7W2Z - chains R and L of the 6 polymer chains in the assembly; structure by electron microscopy, 2.80 A resolution.

== Chain R ==
Molecule: Growth hormone secretagogue receptor type 1
From: Homo sapiens
UniProtKB: Q92847 (GHSR_HUMAN); residues 1-366 here = UniProt positions 1-366
Chain sequence (366 residues; numbered 1 to 366; the number before each row is that of its first residue):
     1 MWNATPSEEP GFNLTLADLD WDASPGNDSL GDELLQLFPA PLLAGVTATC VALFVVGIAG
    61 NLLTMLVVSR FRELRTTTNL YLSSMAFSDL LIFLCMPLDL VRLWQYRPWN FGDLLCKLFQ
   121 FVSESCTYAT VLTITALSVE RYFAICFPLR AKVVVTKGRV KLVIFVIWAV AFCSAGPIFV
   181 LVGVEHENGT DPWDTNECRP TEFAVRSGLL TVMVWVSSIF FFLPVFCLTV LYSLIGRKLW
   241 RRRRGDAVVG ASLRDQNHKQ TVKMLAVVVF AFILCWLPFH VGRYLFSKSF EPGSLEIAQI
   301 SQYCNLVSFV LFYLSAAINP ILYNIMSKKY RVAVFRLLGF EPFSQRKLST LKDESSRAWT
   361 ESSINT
Disordered / not traced: 1-34, 246-251, 342-366
Cystine bridges: Cys-116/Cys-198
Curated features (UniProtKB/Swiss-Prot):
  - glycosylation (N-linked (GlcNAc...) asparagine): Asn-13, Asn-27
  - natural variant: Ala-204 (A204E: In GHDP), Arg-237 (R237W: In GHDP)
Reported in the primary citation:
  - contacts within the chain: Arg-102/Gln-120, Phe-279/Arg-283 (cation-pi contact), Glu-124/Arg-283 (salt bridge), Ser-217/Arg-283 (hydrogen bond)
  - mutagenesis - E124A, I178A, L210A, F286A, N305A, F312A: decreased signaling with Appetite-regulating hormone (chain L)
  - mutagenesis - W276A, F279A, R283A: abolished signaling with Appetite-regulating hormone (chain L)
  - conformationally variable residues (helix shift, side-chain flip): Cys-146, Leu-239, Leu-253, Phe-272, Trp-276, Phe-279, Arg-283, Phe-312, Leu-322
  - mutagenesis - D99A, S308A: unchanged expression
  - mutagenesis - W276A, F279A, F312A: decreased signaling in response to compound 21

== Chain L ==
Molecule: Appetite-regulating hormone
From: Homo sapiens
UniProtKB: Q9UBU3 (GHRL_HUMAN); residues 1-16 here correspond to UniProt positions 24-39 (UniProt number = residue number + 23)
Chain sequence (16 residues; row label = number of the first residue in the row):
     1 GSXFLSPEHQ RVQQRK
Construct notes: conflict K4Q_3 (Ser26 in Q9UBU3)
Modified positions: K4Q ([(2S)-2-azanyl-3-oxidanylidene-propyl] octanoate) at position 3

== Interface between chain R and chain L ==
Residue-residue contacts (38; chain R residue first):
  Gln-36(R) with Pro-7(L); Glu-8(L)
  Leu-37(R) with Leu-5(L)
  Phe-38(R) with Phe-4(L), hydrophobic
  Arg-102(R) with Ser-2(L)
  Leu-103(R) with Phe-4(L), hydrophobic
  Tyr-106(R) with Phe-4(L), hydrogen bond (side chain-backbone); Leu-5(L); Ser-6(L); Pro-7(L)
  Arg-107(R) with Ser-6(L)
  Ser-123(R) with Gly-1(L), hydrogen bond (side chain-backbone)
  Ile-178(R) with K4Q_3(L)
  Leu-181(R) with K4Q_3(L)
  Glu-187(R) with Arg-15(L), salt bridge
  Glu-197(R) with Ser-6(L), hydrogen bond
  Glu-202(R) with Lys-16(L), salt bridge
  Leu-210(R) with K4Q_3(L)
  Met-213(R) with K4Q_3(L)
  Val-214(R) with K4Q_3(L)
  Arg-283(R) with Gly-1(L), hydrogen bond (side chain-backbone); K4Q_3(L)
  Phe-286(R) with K4Q_3(L); Phe-4(L); Leu-5(L), hydrophobic
  Ser-289(R) with Leu-5(L); His-9(L)
  Phe-290(R) with Leu-5(L), hydrophobic; His-9(L)
  Ser-294(R) with Gln-10(L)
  Leu-295(R) with Gln-10(L)
  Ala-298(R) with Leu-5(L)
  Gln-302(R) with Phe-4(L); Leu-5(L), hydrogen bond (side chain-backbone)
  Asn-305(R) with Ser-2(L), hydrogen bond; K4Q_3(L); Phe-4(L)
  Ser-308(R) with Ser-2(L)
Other interface residues (no listed pair), chain R (31 interface residues in all): Glu-124, Phe-279, Leu-306, Phe-309, Phe-312
Other interface residues (no listed pair), chain L (15 interface residues in all): Arg-11, Val-12, Gln-13
From the paper, about this interface:
  - specific contacts: Ile-178(R)/K4Q_3(L) (hydrophobic contact), Leu-181(R)/K4Q_3(L) (hydrophobic contact), Leu-210(R)/K4Q_3(L) (hydrophobic contact), Met-213(R)/K4Q_3(L) (hydrophobic contact), Val-214(R)/K4Q_3(L) (hydrophobic contact), Phe-286(R)/K4Q_3(L) (hydrophobic contact)
  - interface residues, chain R: Phe-38(R), Tyr-106(R), Ser-123(R), Ile-178(R), Leu-181(R), Leu-210(R), Met-213(R), Val-214(R), Phe-279(R), Arg-283(R), Phe-286(R), Phe-290(R), Gln-302(R), Asn-305(R), Phe-309(R)

== Overview ==
31 residues of chain R face 15 of chain L across their interface, with 6 hydrogen bonds and 2 salt bridges.
Among the polar pairs are Glu-187(R)/Arg-15(L), Glu-202(R)/Lys-16(L) and Tyr-106(R)/Phe-4(L). The paper
describes hydrophobic contacts between Ile-178(R) and K4Q_3(L), Leu-181(R) and K4Q_3(L) and Leu-210(R) and
K4Q_3(L) among others. From the paper: E124A, I178A and L210A of chain R, among others, reduce signaling with
Appetite-regulating hormone (chain L); interface residues Phe-38(R), Tyr-106(R) and Ser-123(R) among others;
11 substitutions were tested in all.
Chain R is Growth hormone secretagogue receptor type 1 and chain L is Appetite-regulating hormone, both from
Homo sapiens; the structure, Cryo-EM structure of the ghrelin-bound human ghrelin receptor-Go complex, was
determined by electron microscopy.
